7MD3 - chains C and D of the 8 polymer chains in the assembly; structure by electron microscopy, 3.30 A resolution.

# Chain C
Name: ATP synthase subunit alpha
Organism: Saccharomyces cerevisiae
UniProtKB: A0A6A5Q4L9 (A0A6A5Q4L9_YEASX); residues 1-510 here correspond to UniProt positions 36-545 (UniProt number = residue number + 35)
Sequence (510 residues; row label = number of the first residue in the row):
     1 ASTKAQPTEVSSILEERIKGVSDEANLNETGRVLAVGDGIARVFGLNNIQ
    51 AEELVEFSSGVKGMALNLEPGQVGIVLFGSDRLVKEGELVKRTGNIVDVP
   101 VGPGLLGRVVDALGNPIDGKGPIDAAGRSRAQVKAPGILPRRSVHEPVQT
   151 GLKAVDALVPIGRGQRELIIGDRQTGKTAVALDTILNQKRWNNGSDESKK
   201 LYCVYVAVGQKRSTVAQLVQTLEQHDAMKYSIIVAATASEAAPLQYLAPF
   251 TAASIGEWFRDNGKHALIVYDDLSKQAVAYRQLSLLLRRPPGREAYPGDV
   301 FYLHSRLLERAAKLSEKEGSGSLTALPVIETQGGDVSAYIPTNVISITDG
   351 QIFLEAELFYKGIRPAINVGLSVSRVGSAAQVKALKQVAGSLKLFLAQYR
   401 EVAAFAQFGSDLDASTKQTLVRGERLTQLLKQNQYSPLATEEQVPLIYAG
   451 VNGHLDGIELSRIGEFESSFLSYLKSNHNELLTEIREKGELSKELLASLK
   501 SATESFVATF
Not modelled in the structure: 1-25
Ion coordination: Mg2+: T178 (together with ATP)
Ligand contacts:
  - ATP: R173, Q174, T175, G176, K177, T178, A179, D271, F359, R364, Q432, N433, Q434
  - Apoptolidin A (ZH7; (3E,5E,7E,9R,10R,11E,13E,17S,18S,20S)-18-methoxy-20-[(R)-[(2R,3R,4S,5R,6R)-6-[(2R)-3-methoxy-2-[(2R,4S,5S,6S)-5-[(2S,4R,5R,6R)-4-methoxy-6-methyl-5-oxidanyl-oxan-2-yl]oxy-4,6-dimethyl-4-oxidanyl-oxan-2-yl]oxy-propyl]-3,5-dimethyl-2,4-bis(oxidanyl)oxan-2-yl]-oxidanyl-methyl]-10-[(2R,3S,4S,5R,6S)-5-methoxy-6-methyl-3,4-bis(oxidanyl)oxan-2-yl]oxy-3,5,7,9,13-pentamethyl-17-oxidanyl-1-oxacycloicosa-3,5,7,11,13-pentaen-2-one): A404, F405, F408, D411, L412

# Chain D
Name: ATP synthase subunit beta
Organism: Saccharomyces cerevisiae
Notes: EC 7.1.2.2
UniProtKB: A0A6A5PX46 (A0A6A5PX46_YEASX); residues 1-478 here correspond to UniProt positions 34-511 (UniProt number = residue number + 33)
Sequence (478 residues; numbered 1 to 478; the number before each row is that of its first residue):
     1 ASAAQSTPITGKVTAVIGAIVDVHFEQSELPAILNALEIKTPQGKLVLEV
    51 AQHLGENTVRTIAMDGTEGLVRGEKVLDTGGPISVPVGRETLGRIINVIG
   101 EPIDERGPIKSKLRKPIHADPPSFAEQSTSAEILETGIKVVDLLAPYARG
   151 GKIGLFGGAGVGKTVFIQELINNIAKAHGGFSVFTGVGERTREGNDLYRE
   201 MKETGVINLEGESKVALVFGQMNEPPGARARVALTGLTIAEYFRDEEGQD
   251 VLLFIDNIFRFTQAGSEVSALLGRIPSAVGYQPTLATDMGLLQERITTTK
   301 KGSVTSVQAVYVPADDLTDPAPATTFAHLDATTVLSRGISELGIYPAVDP
   351 LDSKSRLLDAAVVGQEHYDVASKVQETLQTYKSLQDIIAILGMDELSEQD
   401 KLTVERARKIQRFLSQPFAVAEVFTGIPGKLVRLKDTVASFKAVLEGKYD
   451 NIPEHAFYMVGGIEDVVAKAEKLAAEAN
Not modelled in the structure: 1-7, 476-478
Ligand contacts:
  - ATP (adenosine-5'-triphosphate): R356, D359, Y368
  - Apoptolidin A (ZH7; (3E,5E,7E,9R,10R,11E,13E,17S,18S,20S)-18-methoxy-20-[(R)-[(2R,3R,4S,5R,6R)-6-[(2R)-3-methoxy-2-[(2R,4S,5S,6S)-5-[(2S,4R,5R,6R)-4-methoxy-6-methyl-5-oxidanyl-oxan-2-yl]oxy-4,6-dimethyl-4-oxidanyl-oxan-2-yl]oxy-propyl]-3,5-dimethyl-2,4-bis(oxidanyl)oxan-2-yl]-oxidanyl-methyl]-10-[(2R,3S,4S,5R,6S)-5-methoxy-6-methyl-3,4-bis(oxidanyl)oxan-2-yl]oxy-3,5,7,9,13-pentamethyl-17-oxidanyl-1-oxacycloicosa-3,5,7,11,13-pentaen-2-one): I390, L391, E395, L396, S397, D400
From the paper describing this entry:
  - binding site for Apoptolidin A: D386
  - mutagenesis - I390R: abolished binding to apoptolidin A and ammocidin A

# Chain C / chain D interface
Pairs across the interface (83; chain C residue first):
  G45(C) - R72(D)  hydrogen bond (backbone-side chain)
  L46(C) - R72(D)  hydrogen bond (backbone-side chain)
  N47(C) - R72(D)
  N48(C) - V71(D)
  I49(C) - L70(D)
  I49(C) - V71(D)
  Q50(C) - G69(D)
  Q50(C) - L70(D)
  Q50(C) - V71(D)
  A51(C) - G69(D)
  A51(C) - L70(D)  hydrogen bond (backbone-backbone)
  L66(C) - V16(D)
  N67(C) - V16(D)
  N67(C) - I17(D)
  L68(C) - A15(D)
  L68(C) - V16(D)  hydrogen bond (backbone-backbone)
  L68(C) - I17(D)
  L68(C) - L70(D)
  L68(C) - R72(D)
  E69(C) - T14(D)
  E69(C) - R72(D)  hydrogen bond (backbone-side chain)
  P70(C) - T14(D)
  P70(C) - R72(D)
  G71(C) - R72(D)
  Q72(C) - R72(D)
  V73(C) - R72(D)
  G137(C) - T191(D)
  G137(C) - Q221(D)
  I138(C) - T191(D)
  I138(C) - G194(D)
  I138(C) - N195(D)
  I138(C) - F219(D)  hydrophobic
  I138(C) - Q221(D)
  L139(C) - D104(D)
  L139(C) - E105(D)
  R141(C) - T191(D)
  R141(C) - N195(D)
  R142(C) - N195(D)
  S143(C) - D196(D)  hydrogen bond
  S143(C) - R199(D)  hydrogen bond
  V144(C) - R192(D)
  R166(C) - R190(D)
  R289(C) - I17(D)
  R289(C) - G18(D)
  P290(C) - A270(D)
  R293(C) - V279(D)  hydrogen bond (side chain-backbone)
  R293(C) - Y281(D)
  G298(C) - E267(D)
  G298(C) - A270(D)
  F301(C) - M222(D)  hydrophobic
  F301(C) - R229(D)
  F301(C) - R260(D)
  F301(C) - Q263(D)
  Y302(C) - G66(D)
  Y302(C) - N223(D)
  Y302(C) - E224(D)
  Y302(C) - P225(D)  hydrophobic
  S305(C) - M222(D)  hydrogen bond (side chain-backbone)
  S305(C) - N223(D)
  E309(C) - R190(D)
  E309(C) - T191(D)  hydrogen bond (side chain-backbone)
  E309(C) - M222(D)
  T342(C) - P313(D)
  N343(C) - Q263(D)  hydrogen bond
  I345(C) - R190(D)
  I345(C) - Y311(D)
  S346(C) - R190(D)  hydrogen bond (backbone-side chain)
  S346(C) - R260(D)  hydrogen bond (backbone-side chain)
  I347(C) - R190(D)
  I347(C) - M222(D)
  T348(C) - R190(D)  hydrogen bond (backbone-side chain)
  D349(C) - R190(D)  salt bridge
  D349(C) - R192(D)  salt bridge
  R375(C) - G158(D)
  R375(C) - A159(D)
  R375(C) - R190(D)
  V376(C) - R192(D)
  L394(C) - E341(D)
  L412(C) - I390(D)  hydrophobic
  D413(C) - A389(D)  hydrogen bond (backbone-backbone)
  D413(C) - I390(D)
  D413(C) - G392(D)
  T416(C) - A389(D)  hydrogen bond (side chain-backbone)
Interface residues without a listed pair, chain C (54 interface residues in all): K134, P136, P291, D299, R306, V336, S337, A397, F405, D411
Interface residues without a listed pair, chain D (55 interface residues in all): Q43, T67, E68, I95, K163, E189, P226, L271, G273, P276, G280, A314, D386, I388, L391

# Overview
54 residues of chain C face 55 of chain D across their interface, with 16 hydrogen bonds and 2 salt bridges.
Polar contacts include D349(C)-R190(D), D349(C)-R192(D) and G45(C)-R72(D). From the paper: a binding site for
Apoptolidin A at D386(D); I390R of chain D abolishes binding to apoptolidin A and ammocidin A.
Here chain C is ATP synthase subunit alpha and chain D is ATP synthase subunit beta, both from Saccharomyces
cerevisiae. Entry 7MD3 (The F1 region of apoptolidin-bound Saccharomyces cerevisiae ATP synthase) was
determined by electron microscopy together with 7MD2 from the same study.
